PDB entry 6KKO | X-ray diffraction, 2.10 A resolution | chains A and C of the 4 polymer chains in the assembly

[Chain A]
Molecule: Putative serine phosphatase
From: Pseudomonas aeruginosa
UniProt: A0A485GYA3 (A0A485GYA3_PSEAI); residues 1-180 here correspond to UniProt positions 668-847 (UniProt number = residue number + 667)
Amino-acid sequence (181 residues; numbered 0 to 180; the number before each row is that of its first residue; numbering starts at 0):
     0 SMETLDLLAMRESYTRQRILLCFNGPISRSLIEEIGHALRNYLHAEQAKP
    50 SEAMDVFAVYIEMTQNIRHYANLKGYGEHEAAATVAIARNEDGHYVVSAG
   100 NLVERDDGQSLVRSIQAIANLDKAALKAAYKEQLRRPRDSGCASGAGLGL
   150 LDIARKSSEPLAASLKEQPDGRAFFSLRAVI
Disordered / not traced: 0-1, 135-143
Modified / non-standard residues: Mse1 (selenomethionine); Mse9, Mse53, Mse62 (selenomethionine; parent Met)
Construct notes: expression tag (0)
Ion coordination: Na+: Asn65 (together with ADP) (shared with Thr68(C) of chain C)
Small-molecule neighbours: ADP (adenosine-5'-diphosphate): Asn65, Ile66, Tyr69, Asn100, Val102, Leu110, Gln132, Gly144, Ala145, Gly146, Leu147, Gly148, Leu149, Leu150, Phe174
From the paper describing this entry:
  - mutagenesis - E61A/Q64A/R67A: decreased catalytic activity with DUF1987 domain-containing protein (chain C)
  - mutagenesis - E61A/Q64A/R67A: unchanged expression
  - binding site for ADP: Mse62, Asn65, Tyr69, Asn100, Leu110, Gly148, Leu149
  - contacts within the chain: Leu110-Phe174
  - Na+ coordination: Asn65

[Chain C]
Molecule: DUF1987 domain-containing protein
From: Pseudomonas aeruginosa
UniProt: A0A072ZHB4 (A0A072ZHB4_PSEAI); numbering as in UniProt (aligned over 1-126)
Amino-acid sequence (127 residues; numbered 0 to 126; the number before each row is that of its first residue; numbering starts at 0):
     0 SMSDLHIPGTQSTPAIQGDWQAGRLSMQGDSYPENSYELFGQVIDWVERF
    50 LADGQRPLELDLRLLYLNTSSIKAMMDILDLLEEAHQGGRPVSLRWHYDR
   100 RNERVAELAEEFREDCSFPFAIQAHDE
Modified / non-standard residues: Mse1, Mse26, Mse74, Mse75 (selenomethionine; parent Met); Thr68 (phosphothreonine; TPO)
Construct notes: expression tag (0)
Ion coordination: Na+: Thr68 (together with ADP) (shared with Asn65(A) of chain A)
From the paper describing this entry:
  - mutagenesis - E33A: decreased catalytic activity with Putative serine phosphatase (chain A)
  - post-translational modification sites: Thr68
  - contacts within the chain: Thr68-Ser69 (water-mediated contact), Thr68-Lys72
  - conformationally variable residues (loop rearrangement, order/disorder transition): Glu102 to Val104

[Chain A / chain C interface]
Residue-residue contacts (38):
  Arg28(A) - Ser11(C)  hydrogen bond
  Arg28(A) - Pro32(C)
  Arg28(A) - Glu33(C)
  Glu32(A) - Gln10(C)
  Glu32(A) - Ser11(C)  hydrogen bond
  His36(A) - Gln10(C)  hydrogen bond
  Arg39(A) - Gln10(C)
  Pro49(A) - Arg100(C)
  Pro49(A) - Asn101(C)
  Ser50(A) - Asn101(C)
  Ser50(A) - Glu102(C)  hydrogen bond
  Ser50(A) - Arg103(C)
  Mse53(A) - Tyr65(C)
  Mse53(A) - Asn101(C)
  Asp54(A) - Arg103(C)  salt bridge
  Phe56(A) - Tyr31(C)
  Phe56(A) - Tyr65(C)  hydrophobic
  Ala57(A) - Tyr65(C)  hydrophobic
  Ile60(A) - Tyr31(C)  hydrophobic
  Ile60(A) - Tyr65(C)
  Glu61(A) - Tyr65(C)  hydrogen bond
  Gln64(A) - Tyr31(C)  hydrogen bond (side chain-backbone)
  Gln64(A) - Asn67(C)  hydrogen bond
  Asn65(A) - Thr68(C)
  Arg67(A) - Glu33(C)  salt bridge
  His68(A) - Glu33(C)
  His68(A) - Thr68(C)
  Lys126(A) - Glu113(C)  salt bridge
  Tyr129(A) - Ile71(C)
  Tyr129(A) - Glu110(C)
  Leu133(A) - Ile71(C)  hydrophobic
  Leu133(A) - Mse75(C)  hydrophobic
  Arg134(A) - Asp79(C)  salt bridge
  Arg134(A) - Asp114(C)
  Leu147(A) - Thr68(C)
  Leu147(A) - Lys72(C)
  Gly148(A) - Thr68(C)
  Arg154(A) - Glu110(C)  salt bridge
Other interface residues (no listed pair), chain A (24 interface residues in all): Lys130
Other interface residues (no listed pair), chain C (23 interface residues in all): Thr12, Leu64, Leu66, Val104
Interface features reported in the paper:
  - specific contacts: Glu32(A)-Gln10(C) (hydrogen bond), Glu32(A)-Ser11(C) (hydrogen bond), Asp54(A)-Arg103(C) (salt bridge), Glu61(A)-Tyr65(C), Gln64(A)-Asn67(C), Gln64(A)-Thr68(C) (water-mediated contact), Gln64(A)-Tyr31(C), Asn65(A)-Thr68(C) (water-mediated contact), Arg67(A)-Glu33(C) (salt bridge), Arg154(A)-Glu110(C) (salt bridge), Tyr31(C)-Glu32(A) (water-mediated contact)
  - interface residues, chain A: Glu61(A), Gln64(A)
  - interface residues, chain C: Tyr65(C), Asn67(C)

[Overview]
Chain A and chain C form an interface of 24 and 23 residues respectively, with 7 hydrogen bonds and 5 salt
bridges. Among the polar pairs are Asp54(A)-Arg103(C), Arg67(A)-Glu33(C) and Lys126(A)-Glu113(C). The authors
report hydrogen bonds between Glu32(A) and Gln10(C) and Glu32(A) and Ser11(C); salt bridges between Asp54(A)
and Arg103(C), Arg67(A) and Glu33(C) and Arg154(A) and Glu110(C); contacts between Glu61(A) and Tyr65(C),
Gln64(A) and Asn67(C) and Gln64(A) and Tyr31(C). The paper reports a binding site for ADP at Mse62(A),
Asn65(A) and Tyr69(A) among others; E61A/Q64A/R67A of chain A reduce catalytic activity with DUF1987
domain-containing protein (chain C).
Chain A is Putative serine phosphatase and chain C is DUF1987 domain-containing protein, both from Pseudomonas
aeruginosa; the structure, The crystal structure of SiaB-SiaC complex from Pseudomonas aeruginosa, was
determined by X-ray diffraction together with 6KKP from the same study.
